4D0E - chain A; structure by X-ray diffraction, 1.61 A resolution.

[Chain A]
Protein: Neurogenic locus notch homolog protein 1
Source organism: Homo sapiens
Notes: fragment: egf 11-13, residues 411-526
UniProt: P46531 (NOTC1_HUMAN); residue numbers follow UniProt; this construct covers 411-526
Amino-acid sequence (135 residues; each row starts with the number of its first residue):
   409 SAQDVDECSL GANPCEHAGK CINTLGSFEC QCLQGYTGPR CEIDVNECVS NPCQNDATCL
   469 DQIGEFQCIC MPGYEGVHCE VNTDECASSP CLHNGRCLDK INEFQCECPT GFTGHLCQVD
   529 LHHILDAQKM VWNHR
Disordered / not traced: 409-411, 534-543
Differences from the reference sequence: expression tag (409-410, 527-543)
Curated features (UniProtKB/Swiss-Prot):
  - region (Interaction with DLL4): Ala420, Asn421, Arg448 to Asp452
  - binding site (Ca(2+)): Thr432, Ser435, Asp452, Val453, Glu455, Asp469, Gln470, Asn490, Thr491, Glu493, Asp507, Lys508
  - site: Asp469 (Interaction with DLL4)
  - glycosylation: Ser435 (O-linked (Glc...) serine), Ser458 (O-linked (Glc...) serine), Thr466 (O-linked (Fuc...) threonine), Ser496 (O-linked (Glc...) serine)
  - natural variant: Cys429 (C429R: In AOS5)
Cystine bridges: Cys416-Cys429, Cys423-Cys438, Cys440-Cys449, Cys456-Cys467, Cys461-Cys476, Cys478-Cys487, Cys494-Cys505, Cys499-Cys514, Cys516-Cys525
Glycans and other covalent adducts: glycan linked to Thr466
Metal / ion sites: Ca2+ site 1: Asp412, Val413, Glu415, Asn431, Thr432, Ser435; Ca2+ site 2: Asp452, Val453, Glu455, Asp469, Gln470; Ca2+ site 3: Asn490, Thr491, Glu493, Asp507, Lys508; Ca2+ site 4: Glu511, His523
Reported in the primary citation:
  - post-translational modification sites: Thr466
  - binding site for alpha-L-fucopyranose: Ile477, Met479
  - binding site for N-acetylglucosamine: Asp464, Met479

[In short]
Asp412, Val413, Glu415, Asn431, Thr432 and Ser435 form the Ca2+ site 1. The Ca2+ site 2 is built by Asp452,
Val453, Glu455, Asp469 and Gln470. Curated annotation (UniProt) lists 12 Ca2+-binding residues. From the
paper: a binding site for alpha-L-fucopyranose at Ile477 and Met479; a binding site for N-acetylglucosamine at
Asp464 and Met479.
Chain A is Neurogenic locus notch homolog protein 1 (Homo sapiens); the structure, Human Notch1 EGF domains
11-13 mutant GlcNAc-fucose disaccharide modified at T466, was determined by X-ray diffraction (same
publication as 4CUD, 4CUE, 4D0F and 4CUF).
